PDB entry 3D43 | X-ray diffraction, 0.80 A resolution | chain A

Chain A:
Name: Sphericase
Source organism: Bacillus sphaericus
UniProtKB: Q9S3L6 (Q9S3L6_BACSH); residues 1-310 here correspond to UniProt positions 122-431 (UniProt number = residue number + 121)
Amino-acid sequence (310 residues; row label = number of the first residue in the row):
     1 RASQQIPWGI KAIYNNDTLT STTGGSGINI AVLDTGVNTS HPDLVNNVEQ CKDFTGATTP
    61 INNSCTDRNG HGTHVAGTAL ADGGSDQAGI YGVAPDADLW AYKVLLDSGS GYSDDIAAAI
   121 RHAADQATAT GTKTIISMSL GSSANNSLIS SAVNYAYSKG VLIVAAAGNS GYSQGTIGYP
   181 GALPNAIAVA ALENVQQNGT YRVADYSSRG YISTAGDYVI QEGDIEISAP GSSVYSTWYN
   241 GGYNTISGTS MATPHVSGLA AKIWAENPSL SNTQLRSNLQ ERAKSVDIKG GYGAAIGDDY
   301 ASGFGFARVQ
Unresolved in the structure: 310
Disulfides: Cys51-Cys65
Metal / ion sites: Ca2+ site 1: Asn29, Glu49, Asp98; Ca2+ site 2 near Asp115 (its only coordinating residue here); Ca2+ site 3: Gly181, Leu183, Ala186; Ca2+ site 4: Thr214, Asp217, Val219, Gln221, Asp224; Ca2+ site 5: Asp287, Ile288, Ala295, Gly297, Asp299

Overview:
The Ca2+ site 1 is built by Asn29, Glu49 and Asp98. Gly181, Leu183 and Ala186 form the Ca2+ site 3.
Chain A is Sphericase (Bacillus sphaericus); the structure, The crystal structure of Sph at 0.8A, was
determined by X-ray diffraction together with 2IXT and 2GKO from the same study.
